Entry 8ZDQ (electron microscopy, 3.29 A resolution); this record covers chains s and x of the 33 polymer chains in the assembly.

Chain s:
Protein: Baseplate Hub Protein (gp18)
Source organism: Mycolicibacterium smegmatis MC2 155
Amino-acid sequence (587 residues; row label = number of the first residue in the row):
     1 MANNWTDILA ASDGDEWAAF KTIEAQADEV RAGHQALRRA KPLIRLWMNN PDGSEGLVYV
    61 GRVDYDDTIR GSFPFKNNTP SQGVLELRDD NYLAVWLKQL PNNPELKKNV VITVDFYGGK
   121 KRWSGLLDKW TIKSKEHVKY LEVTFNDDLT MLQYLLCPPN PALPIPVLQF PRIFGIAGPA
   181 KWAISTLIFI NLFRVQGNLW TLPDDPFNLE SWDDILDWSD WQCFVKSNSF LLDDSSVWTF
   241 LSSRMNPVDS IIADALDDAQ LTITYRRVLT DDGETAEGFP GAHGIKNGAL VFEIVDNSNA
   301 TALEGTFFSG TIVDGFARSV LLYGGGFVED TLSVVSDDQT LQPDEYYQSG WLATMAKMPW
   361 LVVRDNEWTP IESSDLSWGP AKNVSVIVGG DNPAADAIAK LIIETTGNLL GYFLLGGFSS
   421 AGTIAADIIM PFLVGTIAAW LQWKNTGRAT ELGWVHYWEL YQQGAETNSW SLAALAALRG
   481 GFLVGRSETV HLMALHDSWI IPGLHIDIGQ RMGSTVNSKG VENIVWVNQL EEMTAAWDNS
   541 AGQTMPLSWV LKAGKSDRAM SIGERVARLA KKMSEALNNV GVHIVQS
Unresolved in the structure: 1

Chain x:
Protein: Central Fiber Protein (gp20)
Source organism: Mycolicibacterium smegmatis MC2 155
Amino-acid sequence (878 residues; numbered 1 to 878; the number before each row is that of its first residue):
     1 MTMPNGSGGL DPGAWLSHWV NQADLSSLAG RTEDEVRAYF ENLVQADSGW GDASNTFFNL
    61 ILGGFQNLSE FVTLIVQAVT GAPGGLTDLQ AFLTERWGDL ADAFQAVANL IDAIAGEVGS
   121 SLADAIAKLA TFLTELSPLN AGMLFGLIGT NHLPLLSVSH IANINPELLV NAGFDSDVSV
   181 VDNPYWDWDG TVGRTAPLGA VKVVADGTIK DLLSGPDAIP VVEGQKLNVS AWLKYSGLVA
   241 GAGAGSIRLS GTAYSADGEV VAYPDFGGIP DGASGTSDWT QVTGQYVVPA GVTQFRLRLS
   301 VRENATGGTV WFDDCSVKKA GLLPQGLVDG LVQALSDLLT WLESLVDNVL SALGLDPIGT
   361 IVDKILDLAD EFGDWLGATE DTAANLSNLL TKLLSDPASV IGPLAQSMIT GLTGALGNLN
   421 TAINQIGDVL VGTVVTPINS AISNVIDWFN SLLNFQDTTT SNQINQQNFQ IATLASGIKK
   481 QQWECRYSTA FVTFPEMFCD WGFALGGTTG AQSTGTAHTH TLNTDGLAAL QIQILPAGYA
   541 IGGYIGISDT TIVDTIAMKM YKETSSAINN VYLEVFREDS TGALTSVGSV DVSGQLTTAS
   601 DYVEATLPAG VIVNAGERYV VRMRNATTVG NRVGVSVMKE LVGGRELSIR TETATDSNKT
   661 FYTPSEVLTA QGVSVIMPWA MMAAKNLATT DQSFSDDFNR SAMGGLWFLK SDTGTNQVGV
   721 SGGRAAFSGL TDGNQNALYI RPTAGDKQWV EATLYETGIA ASGAREGLLM HANRDLSQVV
   781 YLGVNLNTAK IYTGPWNSLT ERASVSTTGN DVLWQMYFDP ATAAYTVLKN GQASGLTWTD
   841 SGSVVAHGPN YRFGGLRISR ATFFNAGRID NWTLKDWA

Chain s / chain x interface:
Pairs across the interface (95; chain s residue first):
  Asn160(s) with Leu28(x), hydrogen bond (side chain-backbone); Arg31(x)
  Ala162(s) with Leu28(x), hydrophobic; Ala29(x)
  Leu163(s) with Arg31(x)
  Leu168(s) with Arg31(x); Thr32(x); Glu33(x)
  Phe170(s) with Trp19(x), hydrophobic; Arg31(x); Val36(x), hydrophobic; Phe40(x), hydrophobic
  Pro171(s) with Trp19(x), hydrophobic; Arg31(x)
  Phe174(s) with Asn21(x); Leu28(x), hydrophobic
  Gly175(s) with Trp19(x); Val20(x); Asn21(x), hydrogen bond (backbone-backbone)
  Ile176(s) with Asn21(x)
  Ala177(s) with Leu10(x), hydrophobic; Val20(x), hydrophobic; Asn21(x), hydrogen bond (backbone-backbone); Gln22(x)
  Trp182(s) with Gln22(x)
  Thr186(s) with Leu25(x)
  Ile190(s) with Leu25(x), hydrophobic
  Leu202(s) with Ser26(x)
  Pro203(s) with Leu25(x); Ser26(x)
  Asp204(s) with Ala23(x); Asp24(x); Leu25(x), hydrogen bond (backbone-backbone); Ser26(x), hydrogen bond
  Pro206(s) with Leu25(x), hydrophobic
  Phe230(s) with Gln22(x); Ala23(x), hydrophobic
  Val237(s) with Thr2(x); Met3(x); Pro4(x), hydrophobic
  Trp238(s) with Thr2(x); Met3(x), hydrogen bond (backbone-backbone); Asn5(x); Gly6(x); Ser7(x); Gln22(x)
  Thr239(s) with Met1(x), hydrogen bond (side chain-backbone); Met3(x)
  Phe240(s) with Met1(x); Leu10(x), hydrophobic; Val20(x), hydrophobic
  Asp254(s) with Met1(x)
  Ala255(s) with Met1(x); Thr2(x)
  Asp258(s) with Met1(x), hydrogen bond (side chain-backbone); Thr2(x), hydrogen bond
  Ala259(s) with Thr2(x)
  Tyr323(s) with Pro4(x), hydrophobic
  Phe327(s) with Pro4(x); Asn5(x)
  Pro393(s) with Trp15(x)
  Ala394(s) with Gly13(x); Trp15(x)
  Ala397(s) with Trp15(x)
  Lys400(s) with Trp15(x)
  Ile403(s) with Val44(x), hydrophobic; Asp47(x); Trp50(x), hydrogen bond (backbone-side chain)
  Glu404(s) with Asp47(x)
  Thr406(s) with Trp50(x)
  Gly407(s) with Gly49(x); Trp50(x)
  Asn408(s) with Gly49(x)
  Leu410(s) with Trp50(x), hydrophobic
  Gly411(s) with Ala53(x)
  Leu414(s) with Ala53(x); Thr56(x); Phe57(x), hydrophobic; Ile61(x), hydrophobic
  Leu415(s) with Thr56(x)
  Ser471(s) with Asp11(x); Ala14(x)
  Leu472(s) with Leu10(x); Asp11(x), hydrogen bond (backbone-backbone); Ala14(x), hydrophobic; Leu16(x); Ser17(x)
  Ala473(s) with Asp11(x), hydrogen bond (backbone-side chain)
  Ala474(s) with Asp11(x), hydrogen bond (backbone-side chain)
  Leu475(s) with Pro4(x); Asn5(x)
  Ala476(s) with Met1(x)
  Arg479(s) with Thr2(x); Pro4(x)
  Gly480(s) with Met1(x)
Also at the interface, not in a pair above, chain s (58 interface residues in all): Arg172, Ile173, Asp205, Ser236, Ala399, Ser469, Trp470, Ala477, Leu483
Also at the interface, not in a pair above, chain x (39 interface residues in all): Gly9, Leu60

Overview:
The interface between chain s and chain x involves 58 residues on one side and 39 on the other, with 13
hydrogen bonds. Polar contacts include Asn160(s)-Leu28(x), Asp204(s)-Ser26(x) and Thr239(s)-Met1(x).
Here chain s is Baseplate Hub Protein (gp18) and chain x is Central Fiber Protein (gp20), both from
Mycolicibacterium smegmatis MC2 155. Entry 8ZDQ (Cryo-EM structure of Mycobacteriophage Douge complete
baseplate (gp13, gp17, gp23, gp16, gp18 and gp20)) was determined by electron microscopy (same publication as
8ZDJ, 8ZDK, 8ZDL and 8ZDO).
